3J83 - chains A and B of the 7 polymer chains in the assembly; structure by electron microscopy, 30.00 A resolution (very low resolution: no residue pairs are listed; an interface is given only as per-side residue counts).

== Chain A (and B) ==
Name: ESX-1 secretion-associated protein EspB
From: Mycobacterium tuberculosis H37Rv
Notes: chain B of this document is another copy of the same molecule, construct and numbering; everything in this record applies to it too
UniProtKB: P9WJD9 (ESPB_MYCTU); numbering as in UniProt (aligned over 1-348)
Amino-acid sequence (371 residues; numbered -22 to 348; the number before each row is that of its first residue; numbers below 1 keep their minus sign (Met-22 is residue -22)):
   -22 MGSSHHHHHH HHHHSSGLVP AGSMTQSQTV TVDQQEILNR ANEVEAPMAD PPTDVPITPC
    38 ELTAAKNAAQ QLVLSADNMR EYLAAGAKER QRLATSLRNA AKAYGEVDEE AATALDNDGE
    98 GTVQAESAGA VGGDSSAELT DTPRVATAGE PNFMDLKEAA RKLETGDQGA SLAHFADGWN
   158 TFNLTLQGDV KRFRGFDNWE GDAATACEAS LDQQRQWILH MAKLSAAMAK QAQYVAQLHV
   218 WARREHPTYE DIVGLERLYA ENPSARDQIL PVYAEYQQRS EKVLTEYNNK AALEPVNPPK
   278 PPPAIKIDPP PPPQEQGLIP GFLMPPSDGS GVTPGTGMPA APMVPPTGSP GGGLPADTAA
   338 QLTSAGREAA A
Unresolved in the structure: -22 to 10, 287-348
Differences from the reference sequence: expression tag (-22 to 0)

== How chain A and chain B interact ==
At this resolution (30 A) residue pairs are not listed: 9 residues of chain A and 7 of chain B lie at the interface.

== Summary ==
9 residues of chain A and 7 residues of chain B are in contact.
Both chains are ESX-1 secretion-associated protein EspB (Mycobacterium tuberculosis H37Rv). Entry 3J83
(Heptameric EspB Rosetta model guided by EM density) was determined by electron microscopy (same publication
as 4WJ1 and 4WJ2).
